2VIT - chains A and B of the 3 polymer chains in the assembly; structure by X-ray diffraction, 3.25 A resolution.

Chain A:
Molecule: Immunoglobulin (IGG1, lambda)
Organism: Mus musculus
Notes: fragment: fab fragment
Amino-acid sequence (210 residues; numbered 1 to 210; the number before each row is that of its first residue):
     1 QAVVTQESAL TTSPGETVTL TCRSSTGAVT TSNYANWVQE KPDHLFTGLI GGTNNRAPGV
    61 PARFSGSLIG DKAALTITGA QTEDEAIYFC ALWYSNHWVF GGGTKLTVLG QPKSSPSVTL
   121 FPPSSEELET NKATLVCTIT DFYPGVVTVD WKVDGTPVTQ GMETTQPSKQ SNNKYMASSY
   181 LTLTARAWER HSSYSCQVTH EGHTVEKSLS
Cystine bridges: C22-C90, C137-C196
Bound ions: Zn2+ site 1: E16, D154, H191; Zn2+ site 2: D141 (shared with H173(B) of chain B); Zn2+ site 3: H203 (shared with 2 residues of chain C)

Chain B:
Molecule: Immunoglobulin (IGG1, lambda)
Organism: Mus musculus
Notes: fragment: fab fragment
Amino-acid sequence (221 residues; each row starts with the number of its first residue):
     1 QVQLKESGPG LVAPSQSLSI TCTVSGFLLI SNGVHWVRQP PGKGLEWLGV IWAGGNTNYN
    61 SALMSRVSIS KDNSKSQVFL KMKSLQTDDT AMYYCARDFY DYDVFYYAMD YWGQGTSVTV
   121 SSAKTTPPSV YPLAPGSAAQ TNSMVTLGCL VKGYFPEPVT VTWNSGSLSS GVHTFPAVLQ
   181 SDLYTLSSSV TVPSSTWPSE TVTCNVAHPA SSTKVDKKIV P
Sequence notes: conflict Q3 (Lys in 4096752), K5 (Gln in 4096752), L28 (Ser in 4096752), I30 (Thr in 4096752), N32 (Tyr in 4096752), L63 (His in 4096752), I69 (Phe in 4096752), K83 (Asn in 4096752), M92 (Leu in 4096752), Y102 (His99 in 4096752), D103 (Gly100 in 4096752), S117 (Leu108 in 4096752), S122 (Ala113 in 4096752), P135 (Ser126 in 4096752); insertion (98-100, 105-110)
Cystine bridges: C22-C95, C149-C204
Bound ions: Zn2+: H173 (shared with D141(A) of chain A)

How chain A and chain B interact:
Pairs across the interface (65):
  Q1(A) - S61(B)  hydrogen bond
  Y34(A) - F105(B)
  Y34(A) - Y106(B)  hydrophobic
  Y34(A) - Y107(B)  hydrophobic
  N36(A) - Y107(B)
  N36(A) - A108(B)
  N36(A) - M109(B)
  V38(A) - W112(B)  hydrophobic
  E40(A) - Q39(B)  hydrogen bond
  H44(A) - Q39(B)
  H44(A) - M92(B)
  H44(A) - Y94(B)  hydrogen bond (backbone-side chain)
  F46(A) - Q39(B)
  F46(A) - L45(B)  hydrophobic
  F46(A) - Y94(B)
  G51(A) - Y106(B)
  G52(A) - Y106(B)
  N55(A) - Y106(B)
  F89(A) - G44(B)
  F89(A) - L45(B)
  W93(A) - W52(B)  hydrophobic
  W93(A) - Y107(B)  hydrophobic
  N96(A) - W47(B)
  N96(A) - W52(B)
  N96(A) - N58(B)
  H97(A) - W47(B)
  H97(A) - Y59(B)
  W98(A) - H35(B)
  W98(A) - W47(B)
  W98(A) - M109(B)  hydrophobic
  F100(A) - V37(B)  hydrophobic
  F100(A) - L45(B)  hydrophobic
  F100(A) - W112(B)  hydrophobic
  F121(A) - L133(B)  hydrophobic
  F121(A) - T146(B)
  F121(A) - L147(B)
  F121(A) - G148(B)
  P122(A) - A134(B)
  P122(A) - P135(B)
  S124(A) - Y131(B)
  S124(A) - P132(B)
  E126(A) - Y131(B)
  E126(A) - P132(B)
  E126(A) - K217(B)  salt bridge
  E127(A) - Y131(B)
  E127(A) - L150(B)
  E127(A) - K152(B)  salt bridge
  V136(A) - L133(B)  hydrophobic
  V136(A) - L150(B)  hydrophobic
  T138(A) - F175(B)
  I139(A) - F175(B)
  T140(A) - F175(B)
  D141(A) - H173(B)  salt bridge
  T165(A) - P176(B)
  T165(A) - V178(B)
  S168(A) - P176(B)
  Q170(A) - H173(B)  hydrogen bond
  M176(A) - H173(B)
  M176(A) - T174(B)
  M176(A) - F175(B)  hydrophobic
  A177(A) - F175(B)
  S178(A) - F175(B)
  Y180(A) - V178(B)  hydrophobic
  Y180(A) - S187(B)  hydrogen bond
  T182(A) - Q180(B)  hydrogen bond
Interface residues without a listed pair, chain A (42 interface residues in all): G48, G102, T130, K132, T134, E163, Q166, L209
Interface residues without a listed pair, chain B (45 interface residues in all): G42, N60, D110, Q114, S137, L179, T185, L186, S189

In short:
Chain A and chain B form an interface of 42 and 45 residues respectively; the contacts include 6 hydrogen
bonds and 3 salt bridges. Polar pairs include E126(A)-K217(B), E127(A)-K152(B) and D141(A)-H173(B). E16(A),
D154(A) and H191(A) form the Zn2+ site 1. D141(A) and H173(B) coordinate Zn2+.
Chain A is Immunoglobulin (IGG1, lambda) and chain B is Immunoglobulin (IGG1, lambda), both from Mus musculus;
the structure, Influenza virus hemagglutinin, mutant with thr 155 replaced by ile, complexed with a
neutralizing antibody, was determined by X-ray diffraction, deposited together with 2VIR, 2VIS and 2VIU.
